6U16 - chains A and C of the 3 polymer chains in the assembly; structure by X-ray diffraction, 1.60 A resolution.

Chain A:
Name: G/T mismatch-specific thymine DNA glycosylase
From: Homo sapiens
Notes: EC 3.2.2.29
UniProt: Q13569 (TDG_HUMAN); numbering as in UniProt (aligned over 82-308)
Chain sequence (228 residues; row label = number of the first residue in the row):
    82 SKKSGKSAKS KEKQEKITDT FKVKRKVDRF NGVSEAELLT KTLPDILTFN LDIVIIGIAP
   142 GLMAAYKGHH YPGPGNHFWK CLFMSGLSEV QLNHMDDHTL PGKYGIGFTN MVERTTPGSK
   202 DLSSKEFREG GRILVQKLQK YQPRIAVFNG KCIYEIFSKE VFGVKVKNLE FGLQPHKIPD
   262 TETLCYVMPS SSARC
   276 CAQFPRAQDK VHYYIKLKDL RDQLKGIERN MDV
Disordered / not traced: 82-107, 306-308
Sequence notes: engineered mutation Ala140 (Asn in Q13569)
Modified positions: Cys276 (S-hydroxycysteine; CSO)
Swiss-Prot annotation at these positions:
  - cross-link (Glycyl lysine isopeptide (Lys-Gly)): Lys103 (interchain with G-Cter in SUMO2), Lys248 (interchain with G-Cter in SUMO2)
  - mutagenesis: Ala145 (A145G: Increased DNA glycosylase activity on G/T mispairs), His151 (H151A/Q: Increased DNA glycosylase activity on G/T mispairs), Asn191 (N191A: Reduced DNA glycosylase activity on G/T and G/U mispairs), Thr197 (T197A: Reduced DNA glycosylase activity on G/T mispairs), Arg281 (R281A: Restores the DNA-binding ability of the sumoylated form)
Reported in the primary citation:
  - mutagenesis - N140A (20500-fold), N191A (3750-fold): decreased catalytic activity on caC
  - conformationally variable residues (loop rearrangement, side-chain flip): Met192 to Ser204, Arg275
  - mutagenesis - N140A: unchanged binding to G caC (citing earlier work)
  - binding site for the 28-nt DNA strand: Asn191
  - catalytic residues: Asp126, Asn191 (proposed by the authors, not directly observed)
  - mutagenesis - N191A: unchanged binding to G caC substrate (citing earlier work)
  - mutagenesis - N191A: unchanged catalytic activity on G fC substrates (citing earlier work)

Chain C:
Molecule: 28-nt DNA strand
Sequence (28 nucleotides; row label = number of the first residue in the row):
     1 CAGCTCTGTA CGTGAGCGAT GGACAGCT

How chain A and chain C interact:
Contacting residue pairs (16; chain A residue first):
  Val108(A) with DC17(C), phosphate contact; DG18(C), phosphate contact
  Asp109(A) with DG18(C), hydrogen bond to the phosphate
  Pro155(A) with DA15(C), phosphate contact; DG16(C), phosphate contact
  Ala274(A) with DG12(C), hydrogen bond to the base
  Arg275(A) with DC11(C), base contact; DG12(C), hydrogen bond to the base
  Cys276(A) with DG12(C), base contact
  Cys276(A) with DG12(C), base contact
  Ala277(A) with DC11(C), base contact; DG12(C), sugar contact
  Pro280(A) with DG12(C), hydrogen bond to the base; DT13(C), sugar contact
  Arg281(A) with DT13(C), phosphate contact; DG14(C), phosphate contact
Other interface residues (no listed pair), chain A (14 interface residues in all): Gly156, Lys201, Lys246, Gln278
Other interface residues (no listed pair), chain C (10 interface residues in all): DT5, DA10

In short:
The interface between chain A and chain C involves 14 residues on one side and 10 on the other, with 4
hydrogen bonds. Polar contacts include Ala274(A)-DG12(C), Arg275(A)-DG12(C) and Pro280(A)-DG12(C). From
UniProt: 5 mutagenesis sites on chain A. From the paper: catalytic residues Asp126(A) and Asn191(A); N140A and
N191A of chain A reduce catalytic activity on caC.
Here chain A is G/T mismatch-specific thymine DNA glycosylase (Homo sapiens) and chain C is a 28-nt DNA
strand. Entry 6U16 (Human thymine DNA glycosylase N140A mutant bound to DNA with 5-carboxyl-dC substrate) was
determined by X-ray diffraction (same publication as 6U15 and 6U17).
